6WJV - chains A and 3 of the 4 polymer chains in the assembly; structure by electron microscopy, 3.50 A resolution.

Chain A:
Name: DNA polymerase epsilon catalytic subunit A
From: Saccharomyces cerevisiae (strain ATCC 204508 / S288c)
Notes: EC 2.7.7.7, 3.1.11.-
UniProt: P21951 (DPOE_YEAST); the construct has insertions or renumbered stretches relative to UniProt, so the offset changes along the chain: 1-1975 = UniProt 1-1975; 1977-2033 = UniProt 1976-2032; 2043-2222 = UniProt 2043-2222
Sequence (2222 residues; numbered 1 to 2222 plus 10 insertion-coded residues; 10 numbers in that range are skipped by the numbering (no residue carries them; nothing is unmodelled there); the number before each row is that of its first residue; a row labelled like 2033A-2033J holds insertion residues (2033A, then the next letters in order)):
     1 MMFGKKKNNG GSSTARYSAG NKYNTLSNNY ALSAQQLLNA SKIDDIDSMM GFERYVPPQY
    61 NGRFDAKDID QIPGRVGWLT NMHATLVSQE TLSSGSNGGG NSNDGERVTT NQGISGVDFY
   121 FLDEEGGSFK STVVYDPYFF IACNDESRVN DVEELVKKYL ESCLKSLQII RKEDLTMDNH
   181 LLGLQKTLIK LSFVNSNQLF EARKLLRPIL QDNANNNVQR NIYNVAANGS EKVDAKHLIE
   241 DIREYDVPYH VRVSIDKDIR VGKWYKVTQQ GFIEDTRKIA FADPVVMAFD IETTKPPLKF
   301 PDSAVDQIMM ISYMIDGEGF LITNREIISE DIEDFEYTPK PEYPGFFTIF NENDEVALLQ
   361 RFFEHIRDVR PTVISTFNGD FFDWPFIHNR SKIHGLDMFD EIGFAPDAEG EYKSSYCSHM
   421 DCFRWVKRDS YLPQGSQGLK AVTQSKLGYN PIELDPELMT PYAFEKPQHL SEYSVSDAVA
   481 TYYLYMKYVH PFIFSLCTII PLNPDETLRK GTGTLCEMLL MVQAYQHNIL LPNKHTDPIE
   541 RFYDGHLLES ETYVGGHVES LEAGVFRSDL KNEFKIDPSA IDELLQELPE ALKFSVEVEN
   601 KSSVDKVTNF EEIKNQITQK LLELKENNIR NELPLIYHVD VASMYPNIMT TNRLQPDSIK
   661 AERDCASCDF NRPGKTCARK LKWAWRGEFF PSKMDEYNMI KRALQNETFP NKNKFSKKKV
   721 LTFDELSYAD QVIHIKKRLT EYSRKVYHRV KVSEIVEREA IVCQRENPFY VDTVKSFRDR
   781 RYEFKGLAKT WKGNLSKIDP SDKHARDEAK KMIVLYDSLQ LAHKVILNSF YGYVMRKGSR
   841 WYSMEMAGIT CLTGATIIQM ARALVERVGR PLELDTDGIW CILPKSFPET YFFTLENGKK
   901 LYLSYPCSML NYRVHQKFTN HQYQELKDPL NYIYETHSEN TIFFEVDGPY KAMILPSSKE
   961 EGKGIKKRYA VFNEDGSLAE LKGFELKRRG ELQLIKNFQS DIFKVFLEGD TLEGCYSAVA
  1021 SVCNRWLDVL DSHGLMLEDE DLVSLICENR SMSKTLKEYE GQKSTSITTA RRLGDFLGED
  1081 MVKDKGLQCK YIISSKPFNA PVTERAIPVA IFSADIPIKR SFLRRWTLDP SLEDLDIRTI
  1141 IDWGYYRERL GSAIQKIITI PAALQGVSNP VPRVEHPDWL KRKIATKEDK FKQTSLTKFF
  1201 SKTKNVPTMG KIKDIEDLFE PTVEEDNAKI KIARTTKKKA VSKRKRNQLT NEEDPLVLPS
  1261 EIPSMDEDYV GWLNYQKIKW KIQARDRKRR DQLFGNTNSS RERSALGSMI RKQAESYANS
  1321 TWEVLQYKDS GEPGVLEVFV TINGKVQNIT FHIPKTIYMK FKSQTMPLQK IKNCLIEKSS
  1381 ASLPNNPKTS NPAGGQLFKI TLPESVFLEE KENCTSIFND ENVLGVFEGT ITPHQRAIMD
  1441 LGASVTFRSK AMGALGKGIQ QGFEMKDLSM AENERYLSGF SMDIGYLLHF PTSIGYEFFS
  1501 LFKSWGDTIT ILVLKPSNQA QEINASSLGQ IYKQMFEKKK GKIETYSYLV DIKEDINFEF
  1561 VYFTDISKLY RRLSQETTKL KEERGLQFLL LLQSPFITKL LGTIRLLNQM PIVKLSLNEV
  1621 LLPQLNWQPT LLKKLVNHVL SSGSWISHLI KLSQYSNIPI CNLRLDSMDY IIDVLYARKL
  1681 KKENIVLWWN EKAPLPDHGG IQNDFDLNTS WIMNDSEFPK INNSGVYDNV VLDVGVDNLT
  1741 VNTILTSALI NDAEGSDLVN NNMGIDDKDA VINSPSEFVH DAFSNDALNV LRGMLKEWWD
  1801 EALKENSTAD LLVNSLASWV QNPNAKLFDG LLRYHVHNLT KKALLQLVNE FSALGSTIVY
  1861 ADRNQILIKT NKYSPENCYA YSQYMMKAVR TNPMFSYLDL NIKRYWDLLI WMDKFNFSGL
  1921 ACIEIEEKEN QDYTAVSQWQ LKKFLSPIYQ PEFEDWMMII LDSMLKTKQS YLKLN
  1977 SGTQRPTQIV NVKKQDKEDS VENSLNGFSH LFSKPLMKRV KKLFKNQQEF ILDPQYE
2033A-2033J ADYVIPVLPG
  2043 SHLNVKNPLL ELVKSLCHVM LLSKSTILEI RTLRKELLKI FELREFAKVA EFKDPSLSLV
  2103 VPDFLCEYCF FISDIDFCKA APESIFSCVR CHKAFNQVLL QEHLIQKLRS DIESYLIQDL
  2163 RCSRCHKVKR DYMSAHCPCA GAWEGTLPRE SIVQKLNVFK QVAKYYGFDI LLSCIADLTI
Unresolved in the structure: 1-30, 91-107, 215-233, 664-677, 1187-1269, 1393-1403, 1748-1783, 1977-1993, 2033A-2033J, 2073-2099, 2122-2127, 2222
Bound ions: Zn2+: Cys2111, Cys2130, Cys2133
Curated features (UniProtKB/Swiss-Prot):
  - zinc finger: Cys2108 to Cys2133 (CysA-type)
  - motif: Cys2164 to Cys2181 (CysB motif)
  - binding site (Zn(2+)): Cys2108, Cys2111, Cys2130, Cys2133
  - binding site ([4Fe-4S] cluster): Cys2164, Cys2167, Cys2179, Cys2181
Reported in the primary citation:
  - conformationally variable residues (order/disorder transition): Val1270 to Ser1308

Chain 3:
Name: DNA polymerase epsilon subunit C
From: Saccharomyces cerevisiae (strain ATCC 204508 / S288c)
UniProt: P27344 (DPB3_YEAST); residue numbers follow UniProt; this construct covers 1-201
Sequence (201 residues; row label = number of the first residue in the row):
     1 MSNLVKEKAP VFPISKVKKI AKCDPEYVIT SNVAISATAF AAELFVQNLV EESLVLAQLN
    61 SKGKTSLRLS LNSIEECVEK RDNFRFLEDA IKQLKKNSAL DKKRELNMQP GRSDQEVVIE
   121 EPELHEDDGV EEEEEEDEVS EEEEPVHNEE LLDDSKDQQN DKSTRSVASL LSRFQYKSAL
   181 DVGEHSDSSD IEVDHTKSTD P
Unresolved in the structure: 1-8, 94-201
Curated features (UniProtKB/Swiss-Prot):
  - modified residue (Phosphoserine): Ser186, Ser188, Ser189

How chain A and chain 3 interact:
Pairs across the interface (30):
  Asp302(A) - Lys80(3)  salt bridge
  Ala304(A) - Arg81(3)
  Val305(A) - Lys80(3)
  Asn389(A) - Leu59(3)
  Lys392(A) - Gln58(3)
  Lys392(A) - Leu59(3)
  Ile393(A) - Val55(3)
  Ile393(A) - Gln58(3)
  Asp1084(A) - Lys80(3)
  Val1270(A) - Cys23(3)
  Val1270(A) - Pro25(3)
  Trp1272(A) - Asp89(3)
  Trp1272(A) - Ala90(3)  hydrophobic
  Leu1273(A) - Pro25(3)
  Gln1276(A) - Asp89(3)
  Lys1279(A) - Asp89(3)
  Trp1280(A) - Phe86(3)  hydrogen bond (side chain-backbone)
  Trp1280(A) - Asp89(3)
  Gln1283(A) - Arg85(3)
  Arg1290(A) - Asp82(3)  salt bridge
  Arg1301(A) - Arg81(3)  hydrogen bond (backbone-side chain)
  Glu1302(A) - Asp82(3)
  Glu1302(A) - Asn83(3)
  Ala1305(A) - Arg81(3)
  Gly1307(A) - Glu51(3)
  Ser1308(A) - Glu51(3)  hydrogen bond
  Met1309(A) - Leu44(3)
  Met1309(A) - Gln47(3)
  Met1309(A) - Asn48(3)
  Glu1582(A) - Val33(3)
Other interface residues (no listed pair), chain A (27 interface residues in all): Asp1080, Lys1083, Lys1277, Arg1287, Ser1304
Other interface residues (no listed pair), chain 3 (22 interface residues in all): Glu26, Leu56, Glu79, Glu88
The authors on this interface:
  - interface residues, chain A: Val1270(A)
  - interface residues, chain A: Trp1272(A), Leu1273(A) (by similarity / conservation)

Overview:
The interface between chain A and chain 3 involves 27 residues on one side and 22 on the other; the contacts
include 3 hydrogen bonds and 2 salt bridges. Polar pairs include Asp302(A)-Lys80(3), Arg1290(A)-Asp82(3) and
Trp1280(A)-Phe86(3). From the paper: interface residues Val1270(A), Trp1272(A) and Leu1273(A); conformational
variability at Val1270(A).
Chain A is DNA polymerase epsilon catalytic subunit A and chain 3 is DNA polymerase epsilon subunit C, both
from Saccharomyces cerevisiae (strain ATCC 204508 / S288c); the structure, Structure of the Saccharomyces
cerevisiae polymerase epsilon holoenzyme, was determined by electron microscopy.
